PDB entry 5D80 | X-ray diffraction, 6.20 A resolution (low resolution: residue-level contacts below are approximate; hydrogen-bond / salt-bridge calls are withheld) | chains A and E of the 15 polymer chains in the assembly

Chain A:
Molecule: V-type proton ATPase catalytic subunit A
Organism: Saccharomyces cerevisiae
Notes: EC 3.6.3.14, 3.1.-.-
Reference sequence: P17255 (VATA_YEAST); the construct lacks a stretch of the UniProt sequence, so the offset changes along the chain: 1-283 = UniProt 1-283; 284-617 = UniProt 738-1071
Sequence (617 residues; numbered 1 to 617; the number before each row is that of its first residue):
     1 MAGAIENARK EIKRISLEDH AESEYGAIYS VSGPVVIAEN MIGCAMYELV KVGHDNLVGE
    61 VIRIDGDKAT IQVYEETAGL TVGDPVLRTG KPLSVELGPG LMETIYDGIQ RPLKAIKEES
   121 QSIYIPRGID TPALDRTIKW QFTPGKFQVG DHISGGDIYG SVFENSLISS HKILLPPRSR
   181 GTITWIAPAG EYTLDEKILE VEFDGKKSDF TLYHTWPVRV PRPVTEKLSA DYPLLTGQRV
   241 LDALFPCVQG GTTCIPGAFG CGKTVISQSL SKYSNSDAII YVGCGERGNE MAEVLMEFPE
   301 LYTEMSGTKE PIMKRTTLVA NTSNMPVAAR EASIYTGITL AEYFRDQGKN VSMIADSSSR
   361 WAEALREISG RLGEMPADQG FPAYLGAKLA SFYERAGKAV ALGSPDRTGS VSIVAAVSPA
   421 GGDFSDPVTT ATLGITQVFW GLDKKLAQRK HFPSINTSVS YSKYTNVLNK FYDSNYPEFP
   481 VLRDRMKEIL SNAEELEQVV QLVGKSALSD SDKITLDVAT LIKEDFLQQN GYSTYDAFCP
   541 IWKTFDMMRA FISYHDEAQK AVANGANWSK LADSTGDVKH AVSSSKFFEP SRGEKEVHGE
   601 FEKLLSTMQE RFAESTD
Disordered / not traced: 1-23, 615-617
Swiss-Prot annotation at these positions:
  - binding site (ATP): Gly257 to Thr264
  - modified residue: Ala2 (N-acetylalanine), Thr131 (Phosphothreonine), Ser404 (Phosphoserine), Ser474 (Phosphoserine)

Chain E:
Molecule: V-type proton ATPase subunit B
Organism: Saccharomyces cerevisiae
Notes: EC 3.6.3.14
Reference sequence: P16140 (VATB_YEAST); residue numbers follow UniProt; this construct covers 1-517
Sequence (517 residues; each row starts with the number of its first residue):
     1 MVLSDKELFA INKKAVEQGF NVKPRLNYNT VSGVNGPLVI LEKVKFPRYN EIVNLTLPDG
    61 TVRQGQVLEI RGDRAIVQVF EGTSGIDVKK TTVEFTGESL RIPVSEDMLG RIFDGSGRPI
   121 DNGPKVFAED YLDINGSPIN PYARIYPEEM ISTGVSAIDT MNSIARGQKI PIFSASGLPH
   181 NEIAAQICRQ AGLVRPTKDV HDGHEENFSI VFAAMGVNLE TARFFKQDFE ENGSLERTSL
   241 FLNLANDPTI ERIITPRLAL TTAEYLAYQT ERHVLTILTD MSSYADALRE VSAAREEVPG
   301 RRGYPGYMYT DLSTIYERAG RVEGRNGSIT QIPILTMPND DITHPIPDLT GYITEGQIFV
   361 DRQLHNKGIY PPINVLPSLS RLMKSAIGEG MTRKDHGDVS NQLYAKYAIG KDAAAMKAVV
   421 GEEALSIEDK LSLEFLEKFE KTFITQGAYE DRTVFESLDQ AWSLLRIYPK EMLNRISPKI
   481 LDEFYDRARD DADEDEEDPD TRSSGKKKDA SQEESLI
Disordered / not traced: 1-26, 199-205, 487-517
Swiss-Prot annotation at these positions:
  - binding site (ATP): Arg381
  - modified residue (Phosphoserine): Ser4, Ser137, Ser503, Ser504, Ser511, Ser515
  - cross-link (Glycyl lysine isopeptide (Lys-Gly)): Lys14 (interchain with G-Cter in ubiquitin), Lys508 (interchain with G-Cter in ubiquitin)

How chain A and chain E interact:
Pairs across the interface (6; chain A residue first):
  Ala45(A) - Ile86(E)
  Met46(A) - Thr83(E)
  Ile64(A) - Gly33(E)
  Ile64(A) - Val34(E)
  Met375(A) - Ala293(E)
  Ala383(A) - Glu290(E)
Also at the interface, not in a pair above, chain A (9 interface residues in all): Ile42, Arg63, Gly66, Ala390
Also at the interface, not in a pair above, chain E (11 interface residues in all): Ser32, Asn35, Gly85, Val88, Ala245

In short:
9 residues of chain A and 11 residues of chain E are in contact. UniProt lists 8 ATP-binding residues on chain
A; ATP-binding residue Arg381(E) on chain E.
Chain A is V-type proton ATPase catalytic subunit A and chain E is V-type proton ATPase subunit B, both from
Saccharomyces cerevisiae; the structure, Crystal Structure of Yeast V1-ATPase in the Autoinhibited Form, was
determined by X-ray diffraction (same publication as 5BW9).
